PDB entry 6Z1P | electron microscopy, 3.70 A resolution | chains Ab and Ad of the 99 polymer chains in the assembly

[Chain Ab]
Molecule: LSU rRNA_2
Organism: Tetrahymena thermophila (strain SB210)
Sequence (2314 nucleotides; each row starts with the number of its first residue; note: 6 numbers in that range are skipped by the numbering (no residue carries them; nothing is unmodelled there); a row labelled like 1317A-1317G holds insertion residues (1317A, then the next letters in order)):
   279 UAGUAAAUUUCAAUAAGUUUUUGAAAUUGAAAAAUAGAGAUCUACCUCUA
   329 AAACUUGUAAAGUUUAAAUUCAAUAGAAAACAGUACCGCGAGGGAAAGGU
   379 GAAAAGAUUUUAUAAUAUCUUAAAAGAACCUGAAAUUUAGUGCUAAAUAC
   429 AGUUAAAGCUUUAUUGUUUUAACGUACCUUUUGCAUAAUGGGCUAGCGAG
   479 UUUAUAUAAUUAGCGAGUAAUUUAAAUUUUAUAAAAUUACGAAUCGAUAG
   529 AAUAAAUAGUUAAUUAUAUAAGACCCGAAGCUAAGUGAUCUAAUUAUGAU
   579 UAGAUUAAGGGUAUUUAUACCUGAGGAUCGAACUCUUAAAUGUUGCAAAA
   629 UUUUGGGAUAAAUUGUAAUUAGGGGUGAAAGGCUUAUCAAACUUAGUUAU
   679 AGCUGGUUUUCCACGAAACCUAUUUAAGUAGGGUGUUAUUUUUUAUAAUA
   729 AUUAGGUUUAAAUAACUAUAUCUAUAAUUAAUUUGUUAAUUAUAAAAUUA
   779 GUAUAUAAUAAUUAGUUAUUAUUAGAUAAUAACCAGACUAUUAGCGCUAA
   829 GGUUUAUAGUCAAGAGAGAAACAGCUCAGAUUAAACAAUAAGGUCUUUAA
   879 AAAUAAAUAAUUAUGGAGAUUAUUUUUGUUAAUACUAAUAAGAUGUAGGC
   929 UUGGAAGCAGCCAUCAUUUUAAAAAAGCGUAAAAGCUUAAUAUUAGAUAA
   979 AUUAAUGUUAAAAAUUAAUUGAUACUUAAAUAAUCAUAGAUGAAGAGAGA
  1029 AUAAUUUUUAUUUACCGAAUUGAUAAAUCGAAAGAUGGUAGUGGAACGUU
  1079 UUGUAUAAAAAAAUAAAAUUGUGAAAUUUUAUAUUUUAUCAAUAUUGAUA
  1129 AUGCUAGCAUGAGUAGUAGACAUAAUGUGAGAAUCAUUAUCGCCUGAUAU
  1179 ACAAGGGUUACUAAAUUUGAUAAUCUUAUUUAGUGUAAGUCGAUUUCUAA
  1229 GAUAUAAAAGUAUAUUGUUAUCAAUGAAUAUAAAAUAUAAAAUAUCUAAU
  1279 AAACUACUUUUUAUAUUAUAUAAAAUUUUUUAUAAUAUA
1317A-1317G UUUAAUA
  1324 GGUGGUUUAGUGACUGGAAAUGUUUAUAUUUUAUUAAAUCGUACUAACUC
  1374 UAACACAAGUGUUUAAGUAGAAUAUAUAAUGGCGAAGGAGUAAAAAGUAU
  1424 UGAAGGAACUAGGCAAAAUAACCCUGUAACUUUGGGAGAAAGGGGGCUUU
  1474 UAAGCAACUGAAAAGAGAGAGUAGCGACUGUUUAAUAAAAACAUAAGAUU
  1524 UUGCAAAAUUUAAAUAUGAUGUAUAAAAUCUGACACCUGCCCGGUGCUGC
  1574 AAGGUGAAUCUAUUUUAGUUAACGCUGAAAUAUUAAACCCCAGUAAACGG
  1624 CGGCCGUAACCCUGACGGUCCUAAGGUAGCAAAAUUCCUUGGCGGGUAAG
  1674 UUCCGUCCUGCAUGAAUGGUGUAACGACUGCUCUGCUGUCUCCAAUACUU
  1724 GCUCUACGAAAUUGAACUUUCCGUGAAGAUGCGGCAAUAUUACAACUAGA
  1774 CGGGAAGACCCUAUGCACCUUUACUGUUAUCUGUAAUUAAUUUUUUUUUA
  1824 UAUUUAACUAGACAAGUAGGAGGUUUAUACUAAAAAUGGAAAACUACUUG
  1874 AAUAUAUUAAAAAAUUACAUAUAAAUAAAAUAAAUUUUAAUUAUUUUUGU
  1924 UAUUGAAAGACAGUUUGACUGGGGCGGUCUCCUCCUAAAAAGUAACGGAG
  1974 GAGUAUAAUAAUUUGGGGUAUCUUAUUUUAAUUGAGAUCAAUAUUAGAAU
  2024 GAAUAUACUAAAUUUGAUUAGAGUACAAACAAGUAUUCUAAGGAUAUAUG
  2074 UCUGUCAUAUUGACCCGAUAUAAUUUAGUAGAAAAUAUAUCGAUCAACGA
  2124 AUAAAAGGUACGCUAGGGAUAACAGGCUUAUGGGUUUUGAGAGUUCUUAU
  2174 UAAUAAACCCGUUUGGCACCUCGAUGUCGGCUCAUCACAUCCUGAUGGUG
  2224 GACAAUCUAUCAAGGGUCCGGCUGUUCGCCGGUUAAAGUGGUACGUGAGC
  2274 UGGGUUUAAAACGUCGUGAGACAGUUUGGUCCCUAUCUGUUGUAAUUACA
  2324 AGAAAAUAAAUAAGAAUUAACUUUAGUACGAGAGGACUAGGAAAAUUUAA
  2374 UCACUGGUUUGAAAAUUACUUUAAUAAAUAAAAGUACGGUUUUUAAGCUA
  2424 AAUUAAACAAGAUAAUUGCUGAAUUCUAUAUAAGCAAGAAUCUAACUUAU
  2474 AUUAUUUUCUAAUAAACUUUUUAAAGACUAUAUUAUUUAAGUAUAUUUAU
  2524 UAAGAGUCAUUAUAACUAAUAAAUAUAAAUAUACUAAAUGUUUAAUAAUC
  2574 ACUACAGUUUAGUUUUUA
Not modelled in the structure: 1317A-1317G, 1817-1885, 2591
Metal / ion sites: Mg2+ site 1: A284, U300; Mg2+ site 2 near A284 (its only coordinating residue here); Mg2+ site 3 near G317 (its only coordinating residue here); Mg2+ site 4: A318, G2101; Mg2+ site 5: A329 (shared with 1 residue of chain Aa); Mg2+ site 6 near C332 (its only coordinating residue here); Mg2+ site 7 near U352 (its only coordinating residue here); Mg2+ site 8 near G354 (its only coordinating residue here); Mg2+ site 9: G354, A357; Mg2+ site 10: U399, A402; Mg2+ site 11: U409, G410; Mg2+ site 12 near U453 (its only coordinating residue here); 160 more Mg2+ sites not listed

[Chain Ad]
Name: 50S ribosomal protein L3
Organism: Tetrahymena thermophila (strain SB210)
UniProt: Q22HG3 (Q22HG3_TETTS); residue numbers follow UniProt; this construct covers 1-439
Chain sequence (439 residues; row label = number of the first residue in the row):
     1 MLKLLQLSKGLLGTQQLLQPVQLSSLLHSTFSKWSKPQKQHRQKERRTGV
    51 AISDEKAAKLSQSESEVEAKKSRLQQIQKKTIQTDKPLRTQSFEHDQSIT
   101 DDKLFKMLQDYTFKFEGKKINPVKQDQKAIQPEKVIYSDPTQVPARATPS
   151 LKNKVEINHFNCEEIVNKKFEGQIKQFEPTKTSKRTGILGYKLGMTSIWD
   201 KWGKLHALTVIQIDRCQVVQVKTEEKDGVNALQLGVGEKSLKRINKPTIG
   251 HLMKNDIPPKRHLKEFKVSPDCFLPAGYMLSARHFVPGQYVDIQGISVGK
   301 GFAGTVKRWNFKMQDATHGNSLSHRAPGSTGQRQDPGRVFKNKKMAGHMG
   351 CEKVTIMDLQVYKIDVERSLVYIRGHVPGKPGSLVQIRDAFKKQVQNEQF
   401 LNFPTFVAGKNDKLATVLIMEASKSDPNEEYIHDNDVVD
Not modelled in the structure: 1-31, 60-84, 123-131
Metal / ion sites: Mg2+ site 1: Gly299 (shared with A2498(Ab), G2499(Ab) of chain Ab); Mg2+ site 2 near Asp315 (its only coordinating residue here); Mg2+ site 3: Asp335 (shared with U1019(Ab) of chain Ab)

[Interface between chain Ab and chain Ad]
Pairs across the interface (202):
  A465(Ab) - Gln334(Ad)  hydrogen bond to the base
  A618(Ab) - Gly319(Ad)  phosphate contact
  U619(Ab) - Ser321(Ad)  phosphate contact
  G620(Ab) - Leu322(Ad)  phosphate contact
  U1019(Ab) - Asp335(Ad)  base contact
  U1019(Ab) - Pro336(Ad)  hydrogen bond to the base
  U1019(Ab) - Arg338(Ad)  base contact
  A1416(Ab) - Phe302(Ad)  hydrogen bond to the sugar
  A1417(Ab) - Phe302(Ad)  sugar contact
  A1417(Ab) - Gly304(Ad)  sugar contact
  A1418(Ab) - Arg325(Ad)  phosphate contact
  A1419(Ab) - Leu322(Ad)  sugar contact
  A1419(Ab) - His324(Ad)  hydrogen bond to the phosphate
  A1419(Ab) - Arg325(Ad)  hydrogen bond to the phosphate
  G1420(Ab) - Leu322(Ad)  sugar contact
  G1420(Ab) - His324(Ad)  salt bridge to the phosphate
  U1433(Ab) - His318(Ad)  hydrogen bond to the sugar
  A1434(Ab) - His318(Ad)  base contact
  G1435(Ab) - His318(Ad)  hydrogen bond to the base
  C1437(Ab) - Thr317(Ad)  hydrogen bond to the base
  A1438(Ab) - Thr317(Ad)  base contact
  U1712(Ab) - Ala316(Ad)  phosphate contact
  U1712(Ab) - Thr317(Ad)  sugar contact
  C1713(Ab) - Asp315(Ad)  phosphate contact
  C1713(Ab) - Ala316(Ad)  hydrogen bond to the phosphate
  C1716(Ab) - Met313(Ad)  phosphate contact
  A1717(Ab) - Val306(Ad)  phosphate contact
  A1717(Ab) - Met313(Ad)  phosphate contact
  A1717(Ab) - Arg325(Ad)  salt bridge to the phosphate
  U1743(Ab) - Arg338(Ad)  hydrogen bond to the sugar
  C1744(Ab) - Pro336(Ad)  phosphate contact
  G1751(Ab) - Gln334(Ad)  base contact
  G1751(Ab) - Asp335(Ad)  hydrogen bond to the base
  C1769(Ab) - Thr330(Ad)  sugar contact
  U1770(Ab) - Thr330(Ad)  phosphate contact
  A1771(Ab) - Gly328(Ad)  phosphate contact
  A1771(Ab) - Ser329(Ad)  phosphate contact
  A1771(Ab) - Thr330(Ad)  hydrogen bond to the phosphate
  A1771(Ab) - Gly331(Ad)  sugar contact
  A1771(Ab) - Gln332(Ad)  hydrogen bond to the sugar
  A1771(Ab) - Arg338(Ad)  base contact
  A1771(Ab) - Val339(Ad)  base contact
  G1772(Ab) - Arg333(Ad)  phosphate contact
  G1772(Ab) - Gln334(Ad)  phosphate contact
  G1772(Ab) - Gly337(Ad)  sugar contact
  C2204(Ab) - Asp315(Ad)  sugar contact
  U2205(Ab) - Lys312(Ad)  salt bridge to the phosphate
  U2205(Ab) - Met313(Ad)  sugar contact
  U2205(Ab) - Pro327(Ad)  hydrogen bond to the sugar
  U2205(Ab) - Gly328(Ad)  base contact
  U2205(Ab) - Ser329(Ad)  base contact
  C2206(Ab) - Phe311(Ad)  phosphate contact
  C2206(Ab) - Lys312(Ad)  phosphate contact
  C2206(Ab) - Pro327(Ad)  sugar contact
  C2206(Ab) - Ser329(Ad)  hydrogen bond to the base
  C2206(Ab) - Lys343(Ad)  hydrogen bond to the sugar
  A2207(Ab) - Phe311(Ad)  phosphate contact
  A2207(Ab) - Gln332(Ad)  hydrogen bond to the base
  A2207(Ab) - Lys344(Ad)  phosphate contact
  U2265(Ab) - Gln332(Ad)  base contact
  U2265(Ab) - Asp335(Ad)  hydrogen bond to the sugar
  A2266(Ab) - Arg333(Ad)  phosphate contact
  A2266(Ab) - Gln334(Ad)  hydrogen bond to the phosphate
  A2266(Ab) - Asp335(Ad)  hydrogen bond to the phosphate
  G2268(Ab) - Ser329(Ad)  base contact
  G2268(Ab) - Gly331(Ad)  base contact
  G2268(Ab) - Gln332(Ad)  sugar contact
  G2268(Ab) - Arg333(Ad)  sugar contact
  U2269(Ab) - Ser329(Ad)  hydrogen bond to the base
  U2269(Ab) - Gly331(Ad)  sugar contact
  G2272(Ab) - Gln314(Ad)  base contact
  G2272(Ab) - Gly328(Ad)  base contact
  G2272(Ab) - Ser329(Ad)  base contact
  C2273(Ab) - Gln314(Ad)  sugar contact
  C2273(Ab) - Asn320(Ad)  hydrogen bond to the sugar
  C2273(Ab) - Ser321(Ad)  hydrogen bond to the phosphate
  C2273(Ab) - Ser323(Ad)  hydrogen bond to the sugar
  U2274(Ab) - His318(Ad)  sugar contact
  U2274(Ab) - Gly319(Ad)  sugar contact
  U2274(Ab) - Ser321(Ad)  hydrogen bond to the phosphate
  G2312(Ab) - Arg338(Ad)  sugar contact
  G2312(Ab) - Val339(Ad)  hydrogen bond to the sugar
  U2313(Ab) - Val339(Ad)  sugar contact
  U2313(Ab) - Phe340(Ad)  sugar contact
  U2313(Ab) - Lys341(Ad)  salt bridge to the phosphate
  U2313(Ab) - Met345(Ad)  base contact
  U2314(Ab) - Arg308(Ad)  hydrogen bond to the sugar
  U2314(Ab) - Asn342(Ad)  hydrogen bond to the phosphate
  U2314(Ab) - Lys343(Ad)  sugar contact
  U2314(Ab) - Met345(Ad)  sugar contact
  U2314(Ab) - Ala346(Ad)  hydrogen bond to the sugar
  G2315(Ab) - Arg308(Ad)  salt bridge to the phosphate
  G2315(Ab) - Gly347(Ad)  sugar contact
  G2315(Ab) - His348(Ad)  hydrogen bond to the sugar
  A2327(Ab) - Asn245(Ad)  hydrogen bond to the sugar
  A2329(Ab) - Lys222(Ad)  base contact
  A2329(Ab) - Gln233(Ad)  hydrogen bond to the sugar
  A2329(Ab) - Leu263(Ad)  phosphate contact
  A2329(Ab) - Lys264(Ad)  phosphate contact
  A2329(Ab) - Glu265(Ad)  hydrogen bond to the sugar
  U2330(Ab) - Lys264(Ad)  salt bridge to the phosphate
  U2330(Ab) - Glu265(Ad)  hydrogen bond to the phosphate
  A2331(Ab) - Val229(Ad)  sugar contact
  A2336(Ab) - Asn342(Ad)  hydrogen bond to the sugar
  A2343(Ab) - Asp436(Ad)  base contact
  C2344(Ab) - His433(Ad)  sugar contact
  C2344(Ab) - Asn435(Ad)  sugar contact
  U2345(Ab) - His433(Ad)  sugar contact
  U2345(Ab) - Asn435(Ad)  hydrogen bond to the phosphate
  U2346(Ab) - Lys59(Ad)  salt bridge to the phosphate
  U2347(Ab) - Lys59(Ad)  salt bridge to the phosphate
  A2348(Ab) - Lys59(Ad)  hydrogen bond to the sugar
  G2349(Ab) - Lys59(Ad)  phosphate contact
  A2372(Ab) - Asn310(Ad)  hydrogen bond to the phosphate
  A2373(Ab) - Ser297(Ad)  phosphate contact
  A2373(Ab) - Ile356(Ad)  sugar contact
  A2373(Ab) - Val377(Ad)  sugar contact
  A2373(Ab) - Pro378(Ad)  sugar contact
  U2374(Ab) - Met195(Ad)  sugar contact
  U2374(Ab) - Ser297(Ad)  phosphate contact
  U2374(Ab) - Val298(Ad)  hydrogen bond to the phosphate
  U2374(Ab) - His376(Ad)  hydrogen bond to the sugar
  U2374(Ab) - Val377(Ad)  sugar contact
  U2374(Ab) - Pro378(Ad)  sugar contact
  U2374(Ab) - Gly379(Ad)  phosphate contact
  C2375(Ab) - Lys192(Ad)  salt bridge to the phosphate
  C2375(Ab) - Met195(Ad)  sugar contact
  C2375(Ab) - Lys380(Ad)  salt bridge to the phosphate
  A2376(Ab) - Met195(Ad)  sugar contact
  A2376(Ab) - Thr196(Ad)  sugar contact
  A2376(Ab) - Ser197(Ad)  base contact
  A2376(Ab) - Ala207(Ad)  base contact
  A2376(Ab) - His376(Ad)  base contact
  C2421(Ab) - Lys300(Ad)  phosphate contact
  C2421(Ab) - Lys380(Ad)  salt bridge to the phosphate
  U2422(Ab) - Lys300(Ad)  salt bridge to the phosphate
  U2422(Ab) - Lys307(Ad)  salt bridge to the phosphate
  U2426(Ab) - His376(Ad)  hydrogen bond to the base
  U2427(Ab) - Lys204(Ad)  salt bridge to the phosphate
  U2427(Ab) - Arg374(Ad)  hydrogen bond to the phosphate
  A2428(Ab) - Arg374(Ad)  salt bridge to the phosphate
  A2429(Ab) - Lys392(Ad)  phosphate contact
  A2430(Ab) - Phe391(Ad)  base contact
  A2430(Ab) - Lys392(Ad)  base contact
  A2468(Ab) - Phe391(Ad)  sugar contact
  U2470(Ab) - Thr355(Ad)  phosphate contact
  U2470(Ab) - Arg388(Ad)  salt bridge to the phosphate
  U2471(Ab) - Gln294(Ad)  phosphate contact
  U2471(Ab) - Lys353(Ad)  sugar contact
  U2471(Ab) - Thr355(Ad)  phosphate contact
  A2472(Ab) - Lys353(Ad)  phosphate contact
  U2478(Ab) - Lys226(Ad)  sugar contact
  U2478(Ab) - Asp227(Ad)  sugar contact
  U2479(Ab) - Gln220(Ad)  sugar contact
  U2479(Ab) - Lys222(Ad)  base contact
  U2479(Ab) - Lys226(Ad)  sugar contact
  U2479(Ab) - Asp227(Ad)  hydrogen bond to the sugar
  U2480(Ab) - Gln220(Ad)  hydrogen bond to the sugar
  U2480(Ab) - His251(Ad)  hydrogen bond to the sugar
  U2480(Ab) - Lys254(Ad)  hydrogen bond to the phosphate
  U2481(Ab) - Pro247(Ad)  hydrogen bond to the sugar
  U2481(Ab) - Gly250(Ad)  sugar contact
  U2481(Ab) - His251(Ad)  sugar contact
  U2481(Ab) - Lys254(Ad)  salt bridge to the phosphate
  C2482(Ab) - Lys246(Ad)  hydrogen bond to the phosphate
  C2482(Ab) - Pro247(Ad)  sugar contact
  U2483(Ab) - Lys246(Ad)  salt bridge to the phosphate
  A2487(Ab) - Asn245(Ad)  phosphate contact
  A2487(Ab) - Lys246(Ad)  salt bridge to the phosphate
  A2487(Ab) - Pro247(Ad)  sugar contact
  A2488(Ab) - Asn245(Ad)  sugar contact
  A2488(Ab) - Lys246(Ad)  phosphate contact
  A2498(Ab) - Val298(Ad)  phosphate contact
  A2498(Ab) - Gly299(Ad)  hydrogen bond to the phosphate
  A2498(Ab) - Cys351(Ad)  hydrogen bond to the phosphate
  G2499(Ab) - Gly299(Ad)  phosphate contact
  G2499(Ab) - Lys300(Ad)  phosphate contact
  G2499(Ab) - Gly301(Ad)  phosphate contact
  G2499(Ab) - His348(Ad)  salt bridge to the phosphate
  A2500(Ab) - Gly301(Ad)  phosphate contact
  A2500(Ab) - Phe302(Ad)  hydrogen bond to the phosphate
  U2507(Ab) - Arg243(Ad)  base contact
  A2508(Ab) - Lys242(Ad)  salt bridge to the phosphate
  A2508(Ab) - Arg243(Ad)  salt bridge to the phosphate
  U2509(Ab) - Lys242(Ad)  salt bridge to the phosphate
  U2511(Ab) - Leu151(Ad)  hydrogen bond to the sugar
  U2511(Ab) - Lys154(Ad)  sugar contact
  A2512(Ab) - Leu151(Ad)  phosphate contact
  A2512(Ab) - Lys154(Ad)  salt bridge to the phosphate
  A2512(Ab) - Val155(Ad)  base contact
  A2513(Ab) - Lys152(Ad)  phosphate contact
  G2514(Ab) - Lys152(Ad)  base contact
  U2515(Ab) - Lys152(Ad)  base contact
  U2553(Ab) - Arg146(Ad)  salt bridge to the phosphate
  U2553(Ab) - Asn153(Ad)  hydrogen bond to the phosphate
  A2554(Ab) - Arg146(Ad)  salt bridge to the phosphate
  A2554(Ab) - Ser150(Ad)  phosphate contact
  A2554(Ab) - Lys152(Ad)  phosphate contact
  A2554(Ab) - Asn153(Ad)  hydrogen bond to the phosphate
  U2555(Ab) - Ser150(Ad)  phosphate contact
  U2555(Ab) - Leu151(Ad)  hydrogen bond to the phosphate
  A2556(Ab) - Leu151(Ad)  phosphate contact
Other interface residues (no listed pair), chain Ab (107 interface residues in all): A1718, A1767, A1768, G2199, U2208, U2316, A2328, U2371, G2420, C2469, A2489, A2497, A2505, U2506, A2516
Other interface residues (no listed pair), chain Ad (104 interface residues in all): Thr148, Arg261, Trp309, Ala326, Met349, Val354, Asp358, Pro381

[Summary]
The interface between chain Ab and chain Ad involves 107 residues on one side and 104 on the other, with 55
hydrogen bonds and 26 salt bridges. Polar pairs include A465(Ab)-Gln334(Ad), U1019(Ab)-Pro336(Ad) and
G1435(Ab)-His318(Ad). A284(Ab) and U300(Ab) form the Mg2+ site 1.
Chain Ab is LSU rRNA_2 and chain Ad is 50S ribosomal protein L3, both from Tetrahymena thermophila (strain
SB210); the structure, Structure of the mitochondrial ribosome from Tetrahymena thermophila, was determined by
electron microscopy.
